Entry 3AVF (X-ray diffraction, 1.70 A resolution); this record covers chains A and D of the 4 polymer chains in the assembly.

[Chain A]
Molecule: Integrase
Organism: Human immunodeficiency virus type 1
Notes: fragment: CCD domain
Reference sequence: P12497 (POL_HV1N5); residues 50-209 here correspond to UniProt positions 1197-1356 (UniProt number = residue number + 1147)
Sequence (180 residues; each row starts with the number of its first residue):
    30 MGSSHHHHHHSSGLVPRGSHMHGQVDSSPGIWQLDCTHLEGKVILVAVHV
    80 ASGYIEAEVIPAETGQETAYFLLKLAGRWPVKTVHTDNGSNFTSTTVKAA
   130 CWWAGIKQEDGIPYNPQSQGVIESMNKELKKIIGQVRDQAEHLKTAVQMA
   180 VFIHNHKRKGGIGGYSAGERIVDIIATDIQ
Unresolved in the structure: 30-56, 189-192
Sequence notes: expression tag (30-49); engineered mutation Ser56 (Cys1203 in P12497), Asp139 (Phe1286 in P12497), His185 (Phe1332 in P12497)
UniProt features mapped onto this chain:
  - binding site (Mg(2+)): Asp64, Asp116, Glu152

[Chain D]
Molecule: LEDGF peptide
Sequence (8 residues; each row starts with the number of its first residue):
     1 DLKIDNLD
Covalently attached groups: covalent link Asp1-Asp8

[Interface between chain A and chain D]
Pairs across the interface (13):
  Asp167(A) with Lys3(D), hydrogen bond (backbone-side chain)
  Gln168(A) with Lys3(D); Ile4(D), hydrogen bond (backbone-backbone)
  Ala169(A) with Lys3(D); Asp5(D)
  Glu170(A) with Asp1(D); Lys3(D); Asp5(D), hydrogen bond (backbone-side chain); Asn6(D), hydrogen bond
  His171(A) with Asp5(D), hydrogen bond (backbone-side chain)
  Thr174(A) with Ile4(D); Asp5(D), hydrogen bond
  Met178(A) with Ile4(D), hydrophobic

[In short]
The interface between chain A and chain D involves 7 residues on one side and 5 on the other; the contacts
include 6 hydrogen bonds. Among the polar pairs are Asp167(A)-Lys3(D), Glu170(A)-Asp5(D) and
Glu170(A)-Asn6(D). UniProt lists 3 Mg2+-binding residues on chain A.
Here chain A is Integrase (Human immunodeficiency virus type 1) and chain D is LEDGF peptide. Entry 3AVF
(Crystal structures of novel allosteric peptide inhibitors of HIV integrase in the LEDGF binding site) was
determined by X-ray diffraction, deposited together with 3AV9, 3AVA, 3AVB, 3AVC, 3AVG, 3AVH and 6 further
entries.
